PDB entry 5S5Y | X-ray diffraction, 2.26 A resolution | chains D and E of the 6 polymer chains in the assembly

Chain D:
Name: Tubulin beta-2B chain
From: Bos taurus
UniProtKB: Q6B856 (TBB2B_BOVIN); the author numbering skips numbers that UniProt does not, so the offset changes along the chain: 1-42 = UniProt 1-42; 45-360 = UniProt 43-358; 369-455 = UniProt 359-445
Sequence (445 residues; row label = number of the first residue in the row; note: 10 numbers in that range are skipped by the numbering (no residue carries them; nothing is unmodelled there)):
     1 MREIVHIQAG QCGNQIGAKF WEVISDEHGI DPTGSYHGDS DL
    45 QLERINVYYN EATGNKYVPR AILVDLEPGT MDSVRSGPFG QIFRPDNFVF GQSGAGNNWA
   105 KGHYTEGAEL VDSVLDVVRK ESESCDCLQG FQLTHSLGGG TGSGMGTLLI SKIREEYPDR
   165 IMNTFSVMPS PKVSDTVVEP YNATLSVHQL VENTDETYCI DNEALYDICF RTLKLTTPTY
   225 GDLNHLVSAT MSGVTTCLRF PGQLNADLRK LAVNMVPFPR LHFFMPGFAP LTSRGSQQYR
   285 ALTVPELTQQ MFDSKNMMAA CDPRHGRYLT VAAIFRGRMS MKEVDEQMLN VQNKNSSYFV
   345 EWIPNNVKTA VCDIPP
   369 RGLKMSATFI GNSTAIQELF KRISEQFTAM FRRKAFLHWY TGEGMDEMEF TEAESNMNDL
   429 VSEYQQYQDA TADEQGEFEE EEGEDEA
Unresolved in the structure: 282-284, 442-455
Bound ions: Mg2+: Gln11 (together with GDP)
Ligand contacts: GDP (guanosine-5'-diphosphate): Gly10, Gln11, Cys12, Gln15, Ile16, Ala99, Asn101, Ser140, Gly142, Gly143, Gly144, Thr145, Gly146, Ser147, Val171, Pro173, Val177, Ser178, Glu183, Asn206, Leu209, Tyr224, Leu227, Asn228
Curated features (UniProtKB/Swiss-Prot):
  - motif: Met1 to Ile4 (MREI motif)
  - binding site (GTP): Gln11, Glu71, Ser140, Gly144, Thr145, Gly146, Asn206, Asn228
  - binding site (Mg(2+)): Glu71
  - modified residue: Ser40 (Phosphoserine), Thr57 (Phosphothreonine), Lys60 (N6-acetyllysine), Ser174 (Phosphoserine), Thr287 (Phosphothreonine), Thr292 (Phosphothreonine), Arg320 (Omega-N-methylarginine), Glu448 (5-glutamyl polyglutamate)
  - cross-link (Glycyl lysine isopeptide (Lys-Gly)): Lys60 (interchain with G-Cter in ubiquitin), Lys326 (interchain with G-Cter in ubiquitin)

Chain E:
Name: Stathmin-4
From: Rattus norvegicus
UniProtKB: P63043 (STMN4_RAT); residues 5-145 here correspond to UniProt positions 49-189 (UniProt number = residue number + 44)
Sequence (143 residues; numbered 3 to 145; the number before each row is that of its first residue):
     3 MADMEVIELN KCTSGQSFEV ILKPPSFDGV PEFNASLPRR RDPSLEEIQK KLEAAEERRK
    63 YQEAELLKHL AEKREHEREV IQKAIEENNN FIKMAKEKLA QKMESNKENR EAHLAAMLER
   123 LQEKDKHAEE VRKNKELKEE ASR
Unresolved in the structure: 3-5, 29-43, 144-145
Differences from the reference sequence: initiating methionine (3); expression tag (4)
Curated features (UniProtKB/Swiss-Prot):
  - modified residue: Ser46 (Phosphoserine)

How chain D and chain E interact:
Residue-residue contacts - 24 pairs, chain D then chain E:
  Tyr108(D) with His129(E), hydrogen bond; Ala130(E), hydrophobic; Val133(E), hydrophobic; Arg134(E), hydrogen bond (backbone-side chain)
  Thr109(D) with Lys137(E)
  Ala112(D) with Arg134(E)
  Ser155(D) with Leu123(E)
  Lys156(D) with Asp127(E), salt bridge
  Arg158(D) with Leu123(E)
  Glu159(D) with Leu120(E); Leu123(E); Asp127(E)
  Asp163(D) with Arg112(E)
  Gln193(D) with Lys126(E), hydrogen bond
  Thr409(D) with Lys140(E), hydrogen bond (backbone-side chain)
  Gly410(D) with Lys137(E); Lys140(E)
  Glu411(D) with Val133(E); Lys137(E), salt bridge
  Gly412(D) with Val133(E); Asn136(E); Lys137(E)
  Met413(D) with Val133(E)
  Glu417(D) with His129(E), salt bridge
Other interface residues (no listed pair), chain D (18 interface residues in all): Glu113, Pro162, Asn197
Other interface residues (no listed pair), chain E (15 interface residues in all): Leu116, Met119, Gln124

Summary:
18 residues of chain D face 15 of chain E across their interface, with 4 hydrogen bonds and 3 salt bridges.
Among the polar pairs are Lys156(D)-Asp127(E), Glu411(D)-Lys137(E) and Glu417(D)-His129(E). Chain D binds GDP.
Here chain D is Tubulin beta-2B chain (Bos taurus) and chain E is Stathmin-4 (Rattus norvegicus). Entry 5S5Y
(Tubulin-Z26781952-complex) was determined by X-ray diffraction together with 5S4L, 5S4M, 5S4N, 5S4O, 5S4P,
5S4Q and 52 further entries from the same study.
